PDB entry 4ZUQ | X-ray diffraction, 1.22 A resolution | chains A and B

Chain A (and B):
Molecule: Acetylpolyamine aminohydrolase
Source organism: Mycoplana ramosa
Notes: chain B of this document is another copy of the same molecule, construct and numbering; everything in this record applies to it too
UniProt: Q48935 (APHA_MYCRA); residues 1-341 here = UniProt positions 1-341
Sequence (341 residues; row label = number of the first residue in the row):
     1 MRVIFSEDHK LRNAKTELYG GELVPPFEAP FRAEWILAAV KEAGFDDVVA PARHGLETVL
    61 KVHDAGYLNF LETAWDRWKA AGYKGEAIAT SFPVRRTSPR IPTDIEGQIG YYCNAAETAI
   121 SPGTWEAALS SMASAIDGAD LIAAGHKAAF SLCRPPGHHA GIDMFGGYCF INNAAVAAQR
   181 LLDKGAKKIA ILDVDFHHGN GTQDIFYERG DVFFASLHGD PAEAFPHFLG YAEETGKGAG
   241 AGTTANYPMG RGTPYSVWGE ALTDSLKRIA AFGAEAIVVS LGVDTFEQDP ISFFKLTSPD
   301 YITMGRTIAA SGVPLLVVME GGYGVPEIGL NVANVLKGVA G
Ion coordination: Zn2+ site 1: E72 (shared with H146(B) of chain B); Zn2+ site 2: H146 (shared with E72(B) of chain B); K+: D193, D195, H197, S216, L217; Zn2+ site 3: D195, H197, D284 (together with 6-amino-N-hydroxyhexanamide); Na+: F206, R209, V212, T243
Residues lining bound ligands: 6-amino-N-hydroxyhexanamide (6XA): E17, Y19, E117, H158, H159, G167, Y168, D195, H197, F225, D284, I291, G321, Y323
Curated features (UniProtKB/Swiss-Prot):
  - active site: H159 (Proton donor/acceptor)
  - binding site (substrate): Y19, E106, E117, Y323
  - binding site (Zn(2+)): D195, H197, D284
  - site: Y323 (Polarizes the scissile carbonyl of the substrate)
  - mutagenesis: H158 (H158A: Reduces enzyme activity by 97%), H159 (H159A: Abolishes enzyme activity), Y323 (Y323F: Reduces enzyme activity by 99%)
From the paper describing this entry:
  - binding site for 6-amino-N-hydroxyhexanamide: E117, H158, H159, Y168, Y323
  - catalytic residues: H158, H159 (proposed by the authors, not directly observed)

Interface between chain A and chain B:
Residue-residue contacts (114):
  L18(A) - L18(B)  hydrophobic
  L18(A) - I88(B)  hydrophobic
  L18(A) - T90(B)
  G20(A) - W78(B)
  G20(A) - Y83(B)
  G20(A) - K84(B)
  G20(A) - G85(B)  hydrogen bond (backbone-backbone)
  G21(A) - L23(B)
  G21(A) - W78(B)
  G21(A) - G85(B)
  G21(A) - E86(B)
  E22(A) - L23(B)
  E22(A) - K84(B)
  E22(A) - G85(B)
  L23(A) - G21(B)
  L23(A) - E22(B)
  L23(A) - L23(B)
  W78(A) - G20(B)
  W78(A) - G21(B)
  Y83(A) - G20(B)
  K84(A) - G20(B)
  K84(A) - E22(B)
  G85(A) - G20(B)  hydrogen bond (backbone-backbone)
  G85(A) - G21(B)
  G85(A) - E22(B)
  E86(A) - G21(B)
  I88(A) - L18(B)  hydrophobic
  T90(A) - L18(B)
  T90(A) - A115(B)
  T90(A) - A116(B)  hydrogen bond (backbone-backbone)
  T90(A) - E117(B)
  S91(A) - N114(B)
  S91(A) - F225(B)
  S91(A) - P226(B)  hydrogen bond (side chain-backbone)
  S91(A) - H227(B)
  S91(A) - F228(B)
  F92(A) - F92(B)  hydrophobic
  F92(A) - V94(B)  hydrophobic
  F92(A) - N114(B)  hydrogen bond (backbone-backbone)
  F92(A) - F228(B)
  P93(A) - V94(B)
  P93(A) - R95(B)
  P93(A) - F228(B)
  V94(A) - F92(B)  hydrophobic
  V94(A) - P93(B)
  V94(A) - C113(B)
  V94(A) - N114(B)
  V94(A) - M164(B)  hydrophobic
  R95(A) - P93(B)
  R95(A) - Y111(B)  hydrogen bond (side chain-backbone)
  R95(A) - D163(B)  salt bridge
  R95(A) - M164(B)
  R96(A) - I162(B)
  R96(A) - D163(B)  salt bridge
  R96(A) - M164(B)
  R96(A) - D204(B)  salt bridge
  R96(A) - L229(B)
  T97(A) - F228(B)
  S98(A) - F228(B)  hydrogen bond (backbone-backbone)
  S98(A) - L229(B)
  S98(A) - Y231(B)
  S98(A) - E234(B)
  R100(A) - Y231(B)
  R100(A) - E233(B)  salt bridge
  P102(A) - A222(B)
  P102(A) - H227(B)
  P102(A) - F228(B)  hydrophobic
  T103(A) - A222(B)  hydrogen bond (backbone-backbone)
  D104(A) - A222(B)  hydrogen bond (backbone-backbone)
  D104(A) - E223(B)
  D104(A) - H227(B)  salt bridge
  E106(A) - H227(B)  salt bridge
  G107(A) - H227(B)
  G107(A) - F228(B)
  Y111(A) - R95(B)  hydrogen bond (backbone-side chain)
  Y111(A) - F228(B)
  C113(A) - V94(B)
  N114(A) - S91(B)
  N114(A) - F92(B)  hydrogen bond (backbone-backbone)
  N114(A) - V94(B)
  A115(A) - T90(B)
  A116(A) - T90(B)  hydrogen bond (backbone-backbone)
  E117(A) - T90(B)
  I162(A) - R96(B)
  D163(A) - R95(B)  salt bridge
  D163(A) - R96(B)  salt bridge
  M164(A) - V94(B)  hydrophobic
  M164(A) - R95(B)
  M164(A) - R96(B)
  D204(A) - R96(B)  salt bridge
  A222(A) - P102(B)
  A222(A) - T103(B)  hydrogen bond (backbone-backbone)
  A222(A) - D104(B)  hydrogen bond (backbone-backbone)
  E223(A) - D104(B)
  F225(A) - S91(B)
  P226(A) - S91(B)  hydrogen bond (backbone-side chain)
  H227(A) - S91(B)
  H227(A) - P102(B)
  H227(A) - D104(B)  salt bridge
  H227(A) - E106(B)  salt bridge
  H227(A) - G107(B)
  F228(A) - S91(B)
  F228(A) - F92(B)
  F228(A) - P93(B)
  F228(A) - T97(B)
  F228(A) - S98(B)  hydrogen bond (backbone-backbone)
  F228(A) - P102(B)  hydrophobic
  F228(A) - G107(B)
  F228(A) - Y111(B)
  L229(A) - S98(B)
  Y231(A) - S98(B)
  Y231(A) - R100(B)
  E233(A) - R100(B)  salt bridge
  E234(A) - S98(B)
Other interface residues (no listed pair), chain A (53 interface residues in all): Y19, A89, I101, G110, Y112, P221, A224
Other interface residues (no listed pair), chain B (53 interface residues in all): Y19, A89, I101, G110, Y112, P221, A224

In short:
The chain A/chain B interface involves 53 residues from each chain; the contacts include 16 hydrogen bonds and
12 salt bridges. Polar contacts include R95(A)-D163(B), R96(A)-D163(B) and R96(A)-D204(B). Ligands of chain A:
6-amino-N-hydroxyhexanamide. The paper reports catalytic residues H158(A) and H159(A); a binding site for
6-amino-N-hydroxyhexanamide at E117(A), H158(A) and H159(A) among others.
Chain A and chain B are both Acetylpolyamine aminohydrolase (Mycoplana ramosa); the structure, Crystal
structure of acetylpolyamine amidohydrolase from Mycoplana ramosa in complex with a hydroxamate inhibitor, was
determined by X-ray diffraction together with 4ZUM, 4ZUN, 4ZUO, 4ZUP and 4ZUR from the same study.
